5MXN - chains A and a of the 18 polymer chains in the assembly; structure by electron microscopy, 3.70 A resolution.

Chain A:
Protein: Type VI secretion protein
From: Vibrio cholerae
UniProt: A0A085SGI6 (A0A085SGI6_VIBCL); residues 17-489 here correspond to UniProt positions 16-488 (UniProt number = residue number - 1)
Chain sequence (473 residues; row label = number of the first residue in the row):
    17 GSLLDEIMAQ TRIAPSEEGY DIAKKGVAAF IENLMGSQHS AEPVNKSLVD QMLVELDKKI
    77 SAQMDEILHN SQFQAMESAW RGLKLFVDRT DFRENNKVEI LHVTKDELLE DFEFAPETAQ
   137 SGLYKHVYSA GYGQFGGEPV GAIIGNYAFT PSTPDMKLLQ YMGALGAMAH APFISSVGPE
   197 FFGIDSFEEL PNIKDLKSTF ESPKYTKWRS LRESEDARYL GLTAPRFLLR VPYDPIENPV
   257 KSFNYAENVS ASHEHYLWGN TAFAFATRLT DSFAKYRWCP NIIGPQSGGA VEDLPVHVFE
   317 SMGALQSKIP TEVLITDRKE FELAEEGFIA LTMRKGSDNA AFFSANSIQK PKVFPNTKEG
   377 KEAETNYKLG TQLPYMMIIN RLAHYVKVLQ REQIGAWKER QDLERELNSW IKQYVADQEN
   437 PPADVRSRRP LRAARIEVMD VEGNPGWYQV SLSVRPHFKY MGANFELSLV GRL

Chain a:
Protein: Type VI secretion protein
From: Vibrio cholerae
UniProt: A0A085SRC0 (A0A085SRC0_VIBCL); the construct has insertions or renumbered stretches relative to UniProt, so the offset changes along the chain: 2-25 = UniProt 2-25; 29-160 = UniProt 26-157
Chain sequence (159 residues; each row starts with the number of its first residue):
     2 SKEGSVAPKE RINIKYIPAT GDAQAEVAEV ELPLKTLVVG DFKGHAEQTP LEERATVTVD
    62 KNNFEAVMRE SELKITATVK NKLTDDENAE LPVELNFKSL ADFAPDAVAS QVPELKKLIE
   122 LREALVALKG PLGNIPAFRE RLQSLLNSEE SREKLLAEL
Unresolved in the structure: 160
Differences from the reference sequence: insertion (26-28)

Interface between chain A and chain a:
Contacting residue pairs (146):
  Lys-41(A) with Ala-125(a)
  Gly-42(A) with Ala-125(a)
  Ala-45(A) with Leu-122(a), hydrophobic
  Phe-46(A) with Leu-129(a), hydrophobic
  Ser-56(A) with Arg-140(a)
  Ala-57(A) with Arg-140(a)
  Glu-58(A) with Leu-133(a)
  Lys-62(A) with Gly-134(a)
  Val-65(A) with Leu-126(a); Leu-129(a), hydrophobic
  Leu-69(A) with Arg-123(a); Leu-126(a), hydrophobic
  Leu-72(A) with Leu-119(a); Leu-122(a), hydrophobic; Arg-123(a)
  Asp-73(A) with Arg-123(a), salt bridge
  Lys-75(A) with Lys-83(a); Leu-84(a)
  Ile-76(A) with Leu-119(a), hydrophobic
  Ala-78(A) with Lys-83(a)
  Gln-79(A) with Val-80(a); Lys-81(a), hydrogen bond (side chain-backbone); Asn-82(a); Lys-83(a), hydrogen bond (side chain-backbone); Leu-84(a)
  Met-80(A) with Pro-106(a), hydrophobic; Val-109(a), hydrophobic; Leu-116(a), hydrophobic
  Glu-82(A) with Val-80(a); Lys-81(a)
  Ile-83(A) with Val-80(a), hydrophobic; Val-109(a), hydrophobic; Val-113(a), hydrophobic; Leu-116(a), hydrophobic
  Asn-86(A) with Ala-78(a); Val-80(a)
  Gln-88(A) with Gly-45(a); Thr-77(a); Ala-78(a)
  Phe-89(A) with Ile-76(a), hydrophobic; Phe-98(a), hydrophobic
  Met-92(A) with Asp-42(a); Lys-44(a)
  Ala-95(A) with Asp-42(a); Phe-43(a)
  Trp-96(A) with Phe-43(a); Phe-65(a); Met-69(a), hydrogen bond; Phe-104(a)
  Arg-97(A) with Phe-104(a)
  Lys-100(A) with Phe-65(a)
  Phe-102(A) with Thr-37(a)
  Val-103(A) with Val-60(a), hydrophobic; Asp-61(a); Lys-62(a)
  Phe-108(A) with Val-60(a); Asp-61(a); Lys-62(a)
  Asn-111(A) with Glu-32(a), hydrogen bond; Pro-34(a); Leu-35(a)
  Asn-112(A) with Leu-35(a)
  Lys-113(A) with Leu-35(a); Lys-36(a); Thr-37(a), hydrogen bond (backbone-backbone)
  Val-114(A) with Thr-37(a); Val-39(a), hydrophobic; Val-58(a); Thr-59(a); Val-60(a), hydrogen bond (backbone-backbone)
  Glu-115(A) with Lys-36(a), salt bridge; Thr-37(a), hydrogen bond (backbone-backbone); Leu-38(a); Val-39(a), hydrogen bond (backbone-backbone); Thr-57(a); Val-58(a)
  Ile-116(A) with Val-39(a); Phe-43(a), hydrophobic; Thr-57(a); Val-58(a), hydrogen bond (backbone-backbone); Val-60(a), hydrophobic
  Leu-117(A) with Val-39(a), hydrogen bond (backbone-backbone); Val-40(a), hydrophobic; Gly-41(a); Phe-43(a); Ala-56(a); Thr-57(a)
  His-118(A) with Asp-42(a), salt bridge; Phe-43(a); Lys-44(a); Arg-55(a), hydrogen bond (backbone-side chain)
  Val-119(A) with Val-40(a), hydrophobic; Gly-41(a); Asp-42(a), hydrogen bond (backbone-backbone); Leu-52(a), hydrophobic
  Thr-120(A) with Asp-42(a); His-46(a)
  Glu-123(A) with Thr-50(a); Arg-55(a), salt bridge
  Leu-124(A) with Leu-52(a), hydrophobic
  Asp-127(A) with Leu-52(a)
  Gly-138(A) with Leu-52(a)
  Leu-139(A) with Leu-52(a)
  Lys-141(A) with Glu-53(a), hydrogen bond (side chain-backbone)
  His-142(A) with Leu-38(a); Leu-52(a), hydrogen bond (side chain-backbone); Arg-55(a), hydrogen bond (side chain-backbone); Thr-57(a)
  Gly-147(A) with Lys-36(a)
  Glu-154(A) with Pro-34(a); Lys-36(a), hydrogen bond (backbone-side chain)
  Pro-155(A) with Leu-33(a); Lys-36(a)
  Val-156(A) with Lys-36(a)
  Gly-157(A) with Leu-35(a); Lys-36(a), hydrogen bond (backbone-backbone)
  Ala-158(A) with Lys-36(a); Thr-37(a); Leu-38(a), hydrogen bond (backbone-backbone)
  Ile-159(A) with Leu-38(a); Val-40(a), hydrophobic
  Ile-160(A) with Thr-37(a); Leu-38(a), hydrogen bond (backbone-backbone); Val-39(a), hydrophobic; Val-40(a), hydrogen bond (backbone-backbone)
  Gly-161(A) with Val-40(a)
  Asn-162(A) with Val-40(a), hydrogen bond (backbone-backbone); Gly-41(a); Phe-43(a)
  Tyr-163(A) with Val-40(a); Gly-41(a)
  Tyr-249(A) with Pro-106(a)
  Val-256(A) with Pro-106(a), hydrophobic; Asp-107(a)
  Lys-257(A) with Asp-107(a), hydrogen bond (backbone-side chain)
  Phe-259(A) with Arg-123(a)
  Asn-260(A) with Arg-123(a), hydrogen bond
  Tyr-261(A) with Pro-106(a), hydrophobic
  Phe-279(A) with Val-39(a), hydrophobic
  Phe-289(A) with Leu-33(a); Leu-35(a), hydrophobic
  Arg-293(A) with Glu-32(a), salt bridge
  Arg-397(A) with Leu-33(a), hydrogen bond (side chain-backbone)
  His-400(A) with Leu-33(a)
  Val-404(A) with Leu-33(a), hydrophobic
  Leu-405(A) with Glu-30(a)
Interface residues without a listed pair, chain A (81 interface residues in all): Met-68, Leu-84, Glu-93, Leu-99, Asp-104, Thr-106, Phe-130, Phe-189, Thr-286, Tyr-401
Interface residues without a listed pair, chain a (64 interface residues in all): Ala-47, Glu-48, Val-68, Ser-72, Leu-74, Val-94, Leu-96, Leu-101, Ala-110, Lys-130, Leu-143

Summary:
The interface between chain A and chain a involves 81 residues on one side and 64 on the other; the contacts
include 24 hydrogen bonds and 5 salt bridges. Polar pairs include Asp-73(A)/Arg-123(a), Glu-115(A)/Lys-36(a)
and His-118(A)/Asp-42(a).
Chain A is Type VI secretion protein and chain a is Type VI secretion protein, both from Vibrio cholerae; the
structure, Atomic model of the VipA/VipB/Hcp, the type six secretion system non-contractile sheath-tube of
Vibrio cholerae from ..., was determined by electron microscopy, deposited together with 5OJQ and 5MYU.
